Entry 8YNK (electron microscopy, 3.62 A resolution); this record covers chains J and G of the 8 polymer chains in the assembly.

Chain J (and G):
Molecule: CASP8 and FADD-like apoptosis regulator subunit p43
Organism: Homo sapiens
Notes: chain G of this document is another copy of the same molecule, construct and numbering; everything in this record applies to it too
UniProtKB: O15519 (CFLAR_HUMAN); residue numbers follow UniProt; this construct covers 1-181
Sequence (181 residues; row label = number of the first residue in the row):
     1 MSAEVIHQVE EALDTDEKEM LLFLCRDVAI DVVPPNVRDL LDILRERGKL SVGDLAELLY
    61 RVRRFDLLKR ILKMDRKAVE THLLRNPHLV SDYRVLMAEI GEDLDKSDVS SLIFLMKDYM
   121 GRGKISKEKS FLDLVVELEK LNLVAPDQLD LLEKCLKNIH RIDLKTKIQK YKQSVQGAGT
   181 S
Disordered / not traced: 123-126, 176-181 (chain G: 176-181)

How chain J and chain G interact:
Pairs across the interface (9):
  A3(J) with F114(G), hydrophobic; L115(G), hydrophobic
  E4(J) with N158(G), hydrogen bond
  H7(J) with S111(G)
  E11(J) with H160(G), salt bridge
  R38(J) with F114(G)
  D42(J) with F114(G)
  R45(J) with R122(G)
  E46(J) with R122(G), salt bridge
Other interface residues (no listed pair), chain J (9 interface residues in all): I6
Other interface residues (no listed pair), chain G (7 interface residues in all): K117

In short:
9 residues of chain J face 7 of chain G across their interface; the contacts include 1 hydrogen bond and 2
salt bridges. Polar contacts include E11(J)-H160(G), E46(J)-R122(G) and E4(J)-N158(G).
Both chains are CASP8 and FADD-like apoptosis regulator subunit p43 (Homo sapiens). Entry 8YNK (Structure of
the Caspase-8/cFLIP death effector domain assembly) was determined by electron microscopy (same publication as
8YM4, 8YM5, 8YM6, 8YNI, 8YNL, 8YNM and 8YNN).
